7EY0 - chains A and B of the 6 polymer chains in the assembly; structure by electron microscopy, 3.20 A resolution.

== Chain A ==
Protein: Bd-744H
Source organism: Homo sapiens
Amino-acid sequence (225 residues; row label = number of the first residue in the row):
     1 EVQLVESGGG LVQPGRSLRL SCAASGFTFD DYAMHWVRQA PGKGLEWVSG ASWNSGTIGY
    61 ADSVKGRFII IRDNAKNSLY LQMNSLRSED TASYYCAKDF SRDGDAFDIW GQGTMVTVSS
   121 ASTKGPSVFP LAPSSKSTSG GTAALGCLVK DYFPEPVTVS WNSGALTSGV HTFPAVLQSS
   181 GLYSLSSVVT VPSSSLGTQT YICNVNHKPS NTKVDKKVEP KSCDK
Disordered / not traced: 1, 120-225
Cystine bridges: Cys-22/Cys-96

== Chain B ==
Protein: Bd-744L
Source organism: Homo sapiens
Amino-acid sequence (213 residues; numbered 1 to 213; the number before each row is that of its first residue):
     1 YVLPQPPSVS VAPGKTARIT CGGNNIEHKS VHWYQQKPRQ APVVVMYYDS DRPSGIPERF
    61 SGSNSGNTAT LIISRVEAGD EAEYYCQVWD RSSDQPVFGG GTKLTVLGQP KAAPSVTLFP
   121 PSSEELQANK ATLVCLISDF YPGAVTVAWK ADSSPVKAGV ETTTPSKQSN NKYAASSYLS
   181 LTPEQWKSHR SYSCQVTHEG STVEKTVAPT ECS
Disordered / not traced: 1-2, 23-29, 48-58, 65-68, 75-81, 105-213
Cystine bridges: Cys-21/Cys-86

== Chain A / chain B interface ==
Pairs across the interface (32; chain A residue first):
  His-35(A) with Trp-89(B)
  Gln-39(A) with Gln-36(B), hydrogen bond
  Gly-44(A) with Tyr-85(B)
  Leu-45(A) with Pro-42(B), hydrophobic; Tyr-85(B), hydrophobic; Phe-98(B), hydrophobic
  Trp-47(A) with Gln-95(B); Pro-96(B)
  Ile-58(A) with Asp-94(B); Gln-95(B)
  Ala-61(A) with Gln-95(B)
  Tyr-95(A) with Gln-36(B), hydrogen bond; Gln-40(B), hydrogen bond (side chain-backbone); Pro-42(B)
  Phe-100(A) with Tyr-47(B), hydrophobic
  Gly-104(A) with Trp-89(B)
  Asp-105(A) with His-32(B), salt bridge; Gln-87(B); Trp-89(B)
  Ala-106(A) with His-32(B); Tyr-34(B); Gln-87(B)
  Phe-107(A) with Tyr-34(B), hydrogen bond (backbone-side chain); Val-44(B); Gln-87(B); Pro-96(B), hydrophobic; Phe-98(B), hydrophobic
  Asp-108(A) with Val-44(B)
  Trp-110(A) with Ala-41(B), hydrophobic; Pro-42(B), hydrogen bond (side chain-backbone); Phe-98(B), hydrophobic
  Gly-111(A) with Ala-41(B)
Also at the interface, not in a pair above, chain A (19 interface residues in all): Val-37, Gly-59, Tyr-60

== Overview ==
Chain A and chain B form an interface of 19 and 15 residues respectively; the contacts include 5 hydrogen
bonds and 1 salt bridge. Among the polar pairs are Asp-105(A)/His-32(B), Gln-39(A)/Gln-36(B) and
Tyr-95(A)/Gln-36(B).
Here chain A is Bd-744H and chain B is Bd-744L, both from Homo sapiens. Entry 7EY0 (Local CryoEM structure of
the SARS-CoV-2 S6PV2 in complex with BD-813 Fab and BD-744 Fab) was determined by electron microscopy (same
publication as 7EYA and 7EZV).
